PDB entry 4AMX | X-ray diffraction, 2.10 A resolution | chain A

== Chain A ==
Molecule: Alpha-1,4-glucan lyase isozyme 1
From: Gracilariopsis lemaneiformis
Notes: EC 4.2.2.13
UniProt: Q9STC1 (Q9STC1_9FLOR); residues 12-1038 here correspond to UniProt positions 62-1088 (UniProt number = residue number + 50)
Chain sequence (1027 residues; numbered 12 to 1038; the number before each row is that of its first residue):
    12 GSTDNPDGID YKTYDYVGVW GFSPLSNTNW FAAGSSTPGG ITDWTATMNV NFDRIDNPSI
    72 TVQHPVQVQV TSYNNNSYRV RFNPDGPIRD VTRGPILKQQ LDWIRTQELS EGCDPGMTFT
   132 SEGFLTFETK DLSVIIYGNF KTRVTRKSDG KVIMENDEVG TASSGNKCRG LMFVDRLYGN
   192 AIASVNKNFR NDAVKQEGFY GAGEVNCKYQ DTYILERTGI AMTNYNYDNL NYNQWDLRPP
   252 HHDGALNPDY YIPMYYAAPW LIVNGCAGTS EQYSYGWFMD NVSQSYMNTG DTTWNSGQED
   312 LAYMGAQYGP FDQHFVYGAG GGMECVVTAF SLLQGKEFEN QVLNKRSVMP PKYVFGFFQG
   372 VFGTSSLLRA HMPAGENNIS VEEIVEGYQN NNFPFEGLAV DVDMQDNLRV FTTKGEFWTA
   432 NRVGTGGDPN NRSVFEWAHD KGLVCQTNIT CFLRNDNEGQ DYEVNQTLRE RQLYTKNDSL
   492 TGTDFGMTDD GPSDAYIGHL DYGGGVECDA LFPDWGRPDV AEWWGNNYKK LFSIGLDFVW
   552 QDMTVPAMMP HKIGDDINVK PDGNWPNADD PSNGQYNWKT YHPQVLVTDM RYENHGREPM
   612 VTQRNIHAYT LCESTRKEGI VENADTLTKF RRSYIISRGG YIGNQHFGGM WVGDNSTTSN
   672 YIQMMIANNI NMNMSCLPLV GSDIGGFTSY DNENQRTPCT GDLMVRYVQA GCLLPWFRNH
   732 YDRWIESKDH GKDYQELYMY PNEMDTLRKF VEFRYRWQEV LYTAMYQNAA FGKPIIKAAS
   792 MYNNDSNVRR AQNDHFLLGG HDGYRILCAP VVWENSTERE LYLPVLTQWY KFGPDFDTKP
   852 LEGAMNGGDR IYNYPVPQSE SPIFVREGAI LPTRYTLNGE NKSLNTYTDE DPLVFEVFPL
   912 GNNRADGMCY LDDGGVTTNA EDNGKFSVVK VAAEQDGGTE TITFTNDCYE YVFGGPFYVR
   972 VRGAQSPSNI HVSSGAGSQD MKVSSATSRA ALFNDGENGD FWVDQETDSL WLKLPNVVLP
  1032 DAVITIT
Not modelled in the structure: 12-13
Covalently attached groups: 5-fluoro-beta-D-glucopyranose (5GF) linked to Asp553
Modified / non-standard residues: Cys336 (s-hydroxycysteine; CSO)
Small-molecule neighbours: 5-fluoro-beta-D-glucopyranose (5GF): Phe373, Asp412, Val413, Asn459, Tyr513, Trp551, Met554, Arg649, Trp662, Asp665, Phe698, His731

== In short ==
5-fluoro-beta-D-glucopyranose is covalently linked to Asp553.
Chain A is Alpha-1,4-glucan lyase isozyme 1 (Gracilariopsis lemaneiformis); the structure, CRYSTAL STRUCTURE
OF THE GRACILARIOPSIS LEMANEIFORMIS ALPHA-1,4- GLUCAN LYASE Covalent Intermediate Complex with
5-fluoro-glucosyl- fluoride, was determined by X-ray diffraction together with 4AMW, 2X2H, 2X2I and 2X2J from
the same study.
